1BDG - chain A; structure by X-ray diffraction, 2.60 A resolution.

== Chain A ==
Name: Hexokinase
Organism: Schistosoma mansoni
Notes: EC 2.7.1.1
Reference sequence: Q26609 (HXK_SCHMA); the construct lacks a stretch of the UniProt sequence and is renumbered around it, so the offset changes along the chain: 11-97 = UniProt 1-87; 99-199 = UniProt 88-188; 201-254 = UniProt 189-242; 255-361 = UniProt 244-350; 3 more segments
Sequence (451 residues; numbered 11 to 464 plus 5 insertion-coded residues; 8 numbers in that range are skipped by the numbering (no residue carries them; nothing is unmodelled there); the number before each row is that of its first residue; a row labelled like 361A-361C holds insertion residues (361A, then the next letters in order)):
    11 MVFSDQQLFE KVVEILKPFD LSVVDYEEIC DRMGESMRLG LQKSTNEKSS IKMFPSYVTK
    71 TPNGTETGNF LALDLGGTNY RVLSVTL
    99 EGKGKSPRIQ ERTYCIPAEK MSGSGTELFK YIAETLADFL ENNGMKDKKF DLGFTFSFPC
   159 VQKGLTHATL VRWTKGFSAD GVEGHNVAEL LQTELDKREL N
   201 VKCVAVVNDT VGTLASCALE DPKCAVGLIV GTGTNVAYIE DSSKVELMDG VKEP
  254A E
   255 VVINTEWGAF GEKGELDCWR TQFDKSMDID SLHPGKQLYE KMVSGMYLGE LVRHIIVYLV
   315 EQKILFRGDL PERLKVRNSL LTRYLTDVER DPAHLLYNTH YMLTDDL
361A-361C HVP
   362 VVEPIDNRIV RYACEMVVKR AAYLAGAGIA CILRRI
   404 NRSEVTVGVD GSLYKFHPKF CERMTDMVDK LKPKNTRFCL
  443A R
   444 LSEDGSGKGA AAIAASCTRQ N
Unresolved in the structure: 11-12, 101, 461-464
Differences from the reference sequence: conflict Met43 (Thr33 in Q26609)
Disulfides: Cys272 forms a disulfide with the same residue of a neighbouring copy of this chain
Disulfides: Cys217-Cys224
Ligand contacts: alpha-D-glucopyranose (GLC): Ser155, Phe156, Pro157, Thr172, Lys173, Asn208, Asp209, Thr210, Ile229, Gly233, Thr234, Asn235, Glu260, Gln291, Glu294

== In short ==
Chain A binds alpha-D-glucopyranose.
Chain A is Hexokinase (Schistosoma mansoni); the structure, Hexokinase from schistosoma mansoni complexed with
glucose, was determined by X-ray diffraction, deposited together with 1BG3.
